PDB entry 6CXG | X-ray diffraction, 2.30 A resolution | chains H and C of the 6 polymer chains in the assembly

# Chain H
Protein: anti-HIV-1 Fab 2g12 heavy chain
Organism: Homo sapiens
Notes: antibody fragment or engineered binder
Chain sequence (224 residues; numbered 1 to 228 plus 10 insertion-coded residues; 14 numbers in that range are skipped by the numbering (no residue carries them; nothing is unmodelled there); the number before each row is that of its first residue; a row labelled like 82A-82C holds insertion residues (82A, then the next letters in order)):
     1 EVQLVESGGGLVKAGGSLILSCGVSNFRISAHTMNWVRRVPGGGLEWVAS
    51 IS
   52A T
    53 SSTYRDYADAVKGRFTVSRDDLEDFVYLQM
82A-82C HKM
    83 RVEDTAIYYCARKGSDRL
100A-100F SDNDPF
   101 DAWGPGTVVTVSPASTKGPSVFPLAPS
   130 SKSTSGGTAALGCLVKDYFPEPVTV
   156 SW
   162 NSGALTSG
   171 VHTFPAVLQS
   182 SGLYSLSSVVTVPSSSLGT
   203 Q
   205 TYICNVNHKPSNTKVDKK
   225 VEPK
Not modelled in the structure: 130-134
Disulfides: Cys22-Cys92, Cys142-Cys208

# Chain C
Protein: 10V1S glycopeptide
Chain sequence (40 residues; numbered 1 to 40; the number before each row is that of its first residue):
     1 XATKTNSKREKTXDNHVTIXRSIPWYTYRWLPNGSGSGXA
Not modelled in the structure: 1-18, 33-40
Glycans and other covalent adducts: glycan linked to FOD_20
Modified / non-standard residues: FOD ((2S)-2-amino-4-[1-(trans-4-hydroxycyclohexyl)-1H-1,2,3-triazol-4-yl]butanoic acid) at position 1, FOD ((2S)-2-amino-4-[1-(trans-4-hydroxycyclohexyl)-1H-1,2,3-triazol-4-yl]butanoic acid) at position 13, FOD ((2S)-2-amino-4-[1-(trans-4-hydroxycyclohexyl)-1H-1,2,3-triazol-4-yl]butanoic acid) at position 20, BUC (s,S-butylthiocysteine) at position 39
From the paper describing this entry:
  - binding site for beta-D-mannopyranose: Trp30

# Interface between chain H and chain C
Residue-residue contacts - 9 pairs, chain H then chain C:
  Arg28(H) - Ile19(C)
  Arg28(H) - Arg21(C)
  Leu74(H) - Ile19(C)
  Glu75(H) - FOD_20(C)
  Glu75(H) - Arg21(C)  hydrogen bond (backbone-side chain)
  Glu75(H) - Ser22(C)  hydrogen bond
  Glu75(H) - Tyr28(C)  hydrogen bond
  Asp76(H) - Arg21(C)  salt bridge
  Phe77(H) - Ile23(C)  hydrophobic

# Summary
5 residues of chain H and 6 residues of chain C are in contact; the contacts include 3 hydrogen bonds and 1
salt bridge. Polar contacts include Asp76(H)-Arg21(C), Glu75(H)-Arg21(C) and Glu75(H)-Ser22(C). The paper
reports a binding site for beta-D-mannopyranose at Trp30(C).
Here chain H is anti-HIV-1 Fab 2g12 heavy chain (Homo sapiens) and chain C is 10V1S glycopeptide. Entry 6CXG
(anti-HIV-1 Fab 2G12 in complex with glycopeptide 10V1S) was determined by X-ray diffraction, deposited
together with 6CXL.
